2PV3 - chains A and C of the 3 polymer chains in the assembly; structure by X-ray diffraction, 3.39 A resolution.

[Chain A]
Molecule: Chaperone surA
From: Escherichia coli
Notes: EC 5.2.1.8; fragment: Survivial protein A fragment from which the second peptidyl-prolyl isomerase domain has been deleted
Reference sequence: P0ABZ6 (SURA_ECOLI); residue numbers follow UniProt; this construct covers 21-281, 391-428
Sequence (299 residues; numbered 21 to 428; 109 numbers in that range are skipped by the numbering (no residue carries them; nothing is unmodelled there); the number before each row is that of its first residue):
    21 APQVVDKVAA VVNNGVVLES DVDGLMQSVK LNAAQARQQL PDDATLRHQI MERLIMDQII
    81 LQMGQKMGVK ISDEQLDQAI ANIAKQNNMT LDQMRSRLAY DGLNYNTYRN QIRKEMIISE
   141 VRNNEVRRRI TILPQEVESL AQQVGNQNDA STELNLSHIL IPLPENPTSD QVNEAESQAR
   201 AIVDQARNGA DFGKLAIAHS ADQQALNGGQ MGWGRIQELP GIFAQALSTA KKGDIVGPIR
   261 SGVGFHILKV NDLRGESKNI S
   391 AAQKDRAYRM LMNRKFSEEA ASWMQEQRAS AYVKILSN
Not modelled in the structure: 21-24, 209-210, 274-281, 428
Reported in the primary citation:
  - mutagenesis - M231R, L239R: decreased binding to C-peptide (chain C)

[Chain C]
Molecule: C-peptide
Sequence (12 residues; numbered 1 to 12; the number before each row is that of its first residue):
     1 NFTLKFWDIF RK
Not modelled in the structure: 11-12

[Chain A / chain C interface]
Pairs across the interface - 25 pairs, chain A then chain C:
  Glu173(A) - Asn1(C)  hydrogen bond
  Leu174(A) - Phe2(C)
  Leu176(A) - Phe2(C)  hydrophobic
  His178(A) - Phe6(C)
  His178(A) - Ile9(C)
  Met231(A) - Phe2(C)
  Met231(A) - Lys5(C)
  Met231(A) - Phe6(C)  hydrophobic
  Gly232(A) - Phe2(C)
  Trp233(A) - Asn1(C)
  Trp233(A) - Phe2(C)
  Gly234(A) - Asn1(C)
  Gly234(A) - Phe2(C)
  Arg235(A) - Asn1(C)  hydrogen bond
  Arg235(A) - Phe2(C)
  Glu238(A) - Asn1(C)  hydrogen bond (side chain-backbone)
  Glu238(A) - Thr3(C)
  Leu239(A) - Phe2(C)  hydrophobic
  Leu239(A) - Phe6(C)  hydrophobic
  Pro240(A) - Phe10(C)  hydrophobic
  Phe243(A) - Phe10(C)  hydrophobic
  Ser261(A) - Phe10(C)
  Val263(A) - Ile9(C)
  His266(A) - Ile9(C)
  His266(A) - Phe10(C)
Interface residues without a listed pair, chain A (17 interface residues in all): Asp222

[In short]
17 residues of chain A face 7 of chain C across their interface; the contacts include 3 hydrogen bonds. Among
the polar pairs are Glu173(A)-Asn1(C), Arg235(A)-Asn1(C) and Glu238(A)-Asn1(C). From the paper: M231R and
L239R of chain A reduce binding to C-peptide (chain C).
Chain A is Chaperone surA (Escherichia coli) and chain C is C-peptide; the structure, Crystallographic
Structure of SurA fragment lacking the second peptidyl-prolyl isomerase domain complexed with peptide
NFTLKFWDIFRK, was determined by X-ray diffraction, deposited together with 2PV1 and 2PV2.
